PDB entry 7D7C | electron microscopy, 3.60 A resolution | chains B and D of the 7 polymer chains in the assembly

Chain B:
Name: DNA-directed RNA polymerase subunit alpha
Organism: Escherichia coli
Notes: EC 2.7.7.6
UniProtKB: U9ZUN7 (U9ZUN7_ECOLX); residues 1-329 here = UniProt positions 1-329
Amino-acid sequence (329 residues; each row starts with the number of its first residue):
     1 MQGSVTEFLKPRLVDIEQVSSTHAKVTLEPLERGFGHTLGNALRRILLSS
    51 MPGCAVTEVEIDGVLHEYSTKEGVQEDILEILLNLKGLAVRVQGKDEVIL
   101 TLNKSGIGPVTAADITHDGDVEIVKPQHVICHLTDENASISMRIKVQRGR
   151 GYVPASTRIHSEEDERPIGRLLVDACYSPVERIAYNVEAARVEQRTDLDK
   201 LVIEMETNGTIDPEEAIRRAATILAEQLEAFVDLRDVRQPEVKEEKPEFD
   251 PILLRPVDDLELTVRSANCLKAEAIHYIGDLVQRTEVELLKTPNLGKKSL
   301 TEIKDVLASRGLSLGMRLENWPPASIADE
Not modelled in the structure: 1-4, 159-169, 234-329

Chain D:
Name: DNA-directed RNA polymerase subunit beta'
Organism: Escherichia coli
Notes: EC 2.7.7.6
UniProtKB: D7Y6A2 (D7Y6A2_ECOLX); residue numbers follow UniProt; this construct covers 1-1407
Amino-acid sequence (1407 residues; row label = number of the first residue in the row):
     1 MKDLLKFLKAQTKTEEFDAIKIALASPDMIRSWSFGEVKKPETINYRTFK
    51 PERDGLFCARIFGPVKDYECLCGKYKRLKHRGVICEKCGVEVTQTKVRRE
   101 RMGHIELASPTAHIWFLKSLPSRIGLLLDMPLRDIERVLYFESYVVIEGG
   151 MTNLERQQILTEEQYLDALEEFGDEFDAKMGAEAIQALLKSMDLEQECEQ
   201 LREELNETNSETKRKKLTKRIKLLEAFVQSGNKPEWMILTVLPVLPPDLR
   251 PLVPLDGGRFATSDLNDLYRRVINRNNRLKRLLDLAAPDIIVRNEKRMLQ
   301 EAVDALLDNGRRGRAITGSNKRPLKSLADMIKGKQGRFRQNLLGKRVDYS
   351 GRSVITVGPYLRLHQCGLPKKMALELFKPFIYGKLELRGLATTIKAAKKM
   401 VEREEAVVWDILDEVIREHPVLLNRAPTLHRLGIQAFEPVLIEGKAIQLH
   451 PLVCAAYNADFDGDQMAVHVPLTLEAQLEARALMMSTNNILSPANGEPII
   501 VPSQDVVLGLYYMTRDCVNAKGEGMVLTGPKEAERLYRSGLASLHARVKV
   551 RITEYEKDANGELVAKTSLKDTTVGRAILWMIVPKGLPYSIVNQALGKKA
   601 ISKMLNTCYRILGLKPTVIFADQIMYTGFAYAARSGASVGIDDMVIPEKK
   651 HEIISEAEAEVAEIQEQFQSGLVTAGERYNKVIDIWAAANDRVSKAMMDN
   701 LQTETVINRDGQEEKQVSFNSIYMMADSGARGSAAQIRQLAGMRGLMAKP
   751 DGSIIETPITANFREGLNVLQYFISTHGARKGLADTALKTANSGYLTRRL
   801 VDVAQDLVVTEDDCGTHEGIMMTPVIEGGDVKEPLRDRVLGRVTAEDVLK
   851 PGTADILVPRNTLLHEQWCDLLEENSVDAVKVRSVVSCDTDFGVCAHCYG
   901 RDLARGHIINKGEAIGVIAAQSIGEPGTQLTMRTFHIGGAASRAAAESSI
   951 QVKNKGSIKLSNVKSVVNSSGKLVITSRNTELKLIDEFGRTKESYKVPYG
  1001 AVLAKGDGEQVAGGETVANWDPHTMPVITEVSGFVRFTDMIDGQTITRQT
  1051 DELTGLSSLVVLDSAERTAGGKDLRPALKIVDAQGNDVLIPGTDMPAQYF
  1101 LPGKAIVQLEDGVQISSGDTLARIPQESGGTKDITGGLPRVADLFEARRP
  1151 KEPAILAEISGIVSFGKETKGKRRLVITPVDGSDPYEEMIPKWRQLNVFE
  1201 GERVERGDVISDGPEAPHDILRLRGVHAVTRYIVNEVQDVYRLQGVKIND
  1251 KHIEVIVRQMLRKATIVNAGSSDFLEGEQVEYSRVKIANRELEANGKVGA
  1301 TYSRDLLGITKASLATESFISAASFQETTRVLTEAAVAGKRDELRGLKEN
  1351 VIVGRLIPAGTGYAYHQDRMRRRAAGEAPAAPQVTAEDASASLAELLNAG
  1401 LGGSDNE
Not modelled in the structure: 1-15, 933-947, 1127-1134, 1374-1407
Bound ions: Mg2+: D460, D462; Zn2+: C814, C888, C895, C898

Chain B / chain D interface:
Contacting residue pairs - 15 pairs, chain B then chain D:
  R44(B) with R538(D)
  E80(B) with L569(D)
  L83(B) with V526(D), hydrophobic; L527(D)
  N84(B) with R551(D)
  Y152(B) with E532(D); R535(D)
  C176(B) with R535(D), hydrogen bond
  E181(B) with K531(D); E532(D); R535(D), salt bridge
  R182(B) with E534(D), salt bridge; M581(D)
  I183(B) with E534(D)
  E206(B) with K531(D), salt bridge
Also at the interface, not in a pair above, chain B (15 interface residues in all): L48, K86, S178, V180, R191
Also at the interface, not in a pair above, chain D (15 interface residues in all): K370, T528, L536, S539, L541

Overview:
Chain B and chain D each contribute 15 residues to their interface; the contacts include 1 hydrogen bond and 3
salt bridges. Among the polar pairs are E181(B)-R535(D), R182(B)-E534(D) and E206(B)-K531(D). D460(D) and
D462(D) coordinate Mg2+.
Here chain B is DNA-directed RNA polymerase subunit alpha and chain D is DNA-directed RNA polymerase subunit
beta', both from Escherichia coli. Entry 7D7C (CryoEM structure of gp55-dependent RNA polymerase-promoter open
complex) was determined by electron microscopy together with 7D7D from the same study.
